PDB entry 1EFN | X-ray diffraction, 2.50 A resolution | chains B and D of the 4 polymer chains in the assembly

[Chain B (and D)]
Name: HIV-1 nef protein
Organism: Human immunodeficiency virus 1
Notes: fragment: conserved core domain of nef, residues 71-203; chain D of this document is another copy of the same molecule, construct and numbering; everything in this record applies to it too
UniProtKB: P03406 (NEF_HV1BR); numbering as in UniProt (aligned over 54-205)
Chain sequence (152 residues; each row starts with the number of its first residue):
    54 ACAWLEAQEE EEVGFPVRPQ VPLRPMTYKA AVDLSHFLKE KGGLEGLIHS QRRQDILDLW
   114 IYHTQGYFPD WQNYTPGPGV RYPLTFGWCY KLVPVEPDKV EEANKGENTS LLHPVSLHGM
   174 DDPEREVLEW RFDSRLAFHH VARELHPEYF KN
Disordered / not traced: 54-70, 149-177, 204-205
Sequence notes: engineered mutation R71 (Thr in P03406)
Metal / ion sites: trimethyl lead ion: H192 (shared with D86(D) of chain D)
Ligand contacts: trimethyl lead ion (PBM): D108, L112, P122
Curated features (UniProtKB/Swiss-Prot):
  - region: E62 to E65 (Acidic), P69, V70, P72 to P78 (SH3-binding), D108 to W124 (Mediates dimerization, Nef-PTE1 interaction), V148 to V180 (Binding to ATP6V1H)
  - motif: P72 to P75 (PxxP), L164, L165 (Dileucine internalization motif), D174, D175 (Diacidic)
  - site: W57, L58 (Cleavage)
  - mutagenesis: P72 (P72A: Complete loss of binding to HCK SH3 domain and altered viral growth; when associated with P-76. No effect on Nef-induced CD4 down-regulation), P75 (P75A: Complete loss of binding to HCK SH3 domain and altered viral growth; when associated with P-73. No effect on Nef-induced CD4 down-regulation), P147 (P147A: Complete loss of binding to HCK SH3 domain and altered viral growth. No effect on Nef-induced CD4 down-modulation), P150 (P150A: No effect), L164 to L165 (Loss of interaction with AP-2 complex), D174 to D175 (Loss of interaction with AP-2 complex)
Reported in the primary citation:
  - contacts within the chain: L76-G119 (backbone contact), R77-Q118, P78-Y120, M79-Y120, A83-Y120

[How chain B and chain D interact]
Residue-residue contacts - 13 pairs, chain B then chain D:
  R105(B) - F121(D)
  R105(B) - D123(D)  salt bridge
  D108(B) - F121(D)
  D108(B) - D123(D)
  L112(B) - L112(D)  hydrophobic
  L112(B) - Y115(D)  hydrophobic
  L112(B) - F121(D)  hydrophobic
  Y115(B) - L112(D)  hydrophobic
  F121(B) - R105(D)
  F121(B) - D108(D)
  F121(B) - I109(D)  hydrophobic
  F121(B) - L112(D)  hydrophobic
  D123(B) - R105(D)  salt bridge
Interface residues without a listed pair, chain B (8 interface residues in all): I109, P122
Interface residues without a listed pair, chain D (10 interface residues in all): L76, H116, P122

[In short]
8 residues of chain B face 10 of chain D across their interface, with 2 salt bridges. Its one salt-bridged
contact is R105(B)-D123(D). Bound to chain B: trimethyl lead ion. Curated annotation (UniProt) lists 8
mutagenesis sites on chain B. From the paper: contacts within the chain involving L76(B), G119(B) and R77(B)
among others.
Chain B and chain D are both HIV-1 nef protein (Human immunodeficiency virus 1); the structure, HIV-1 nef
protein in complex with R96I mutant fyn SH3 domain, was determined by X-ray diffraction.
